9FVE - chains B and L of the 24 polymer chains in the assembly; structure by X-ray diffraction, 2.81 A resolution.

# Chain B (and L)
Protein: VHH_VcP#2
From: Vicugna pacos
Notes: chain L of this document is another copy of the same molecule, construct and numbering; everything in this record applies to it too
Sequence (123 residues; each row starts with the number of its first residue; numbers below 1 keep their minus sign (Gly-1 is residue -1)):
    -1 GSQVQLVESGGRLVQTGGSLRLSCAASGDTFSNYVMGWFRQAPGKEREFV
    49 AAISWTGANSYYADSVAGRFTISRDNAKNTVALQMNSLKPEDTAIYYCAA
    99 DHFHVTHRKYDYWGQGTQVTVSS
Disordered / not traced: -1 (chain L: fully traced)
Disulfides: Cys22-Cys96

# Chain B / chain L interface
Contacting residue pairs (11; chain B residue first):
  Arg10(B) - Ala56(L)
  Arg10(B) - Asn57(L)  hydrogen bond
  Val12(B) - Asn57(L)
  Gln13(B) - Tyr59(L)
  Ser17(B) - Asn57(L)
  Ser17(B) - Ser58(L)  hydrogen bond (backbone-backbone)
  Ser17(B) - Tyr60(L)
  Leu18(B) - Ala56(L)
  Leu18(B) - Asn57(L)
  Arg19(B) - Gly55(L)
  Arg19(B) - Ala56(L)  hydrogen bond (backbone-backbone)
Interface residues without a listed pair, chain B (9 interface residues in all): Gly16, Asn84, Ser85
Interface residues without a listed pair, chain L (7 interface residues in all): Ala65

# In short
The interface between chain B and chain L involves 9 residues on one side and 7 on the other, with 3 hydrogen
bonds. Polar contacts include Arg10(B)-Asn57(L), Ser17(B)-Ser58(L) and Arg19(B)-Ala56(L).
Both chains are VHH_VcP#2 (Vicugna pacos). Entry 9FVE (Crystal structure of VcSiaP W73A mutant in complex with
sialic acid and a VHH antibody (VHH_VcP#2)) was determined by X-ray diffraction (same publication as 9FVB).
